PDB entry 3GLF | X-ray diffraction, 3.39 A resolution | chains A and B of the 7 polymer chains in the assembly

Chain A:
Molecule: DNA polymerase III subunit delta
Organism: Escherichia coli
Notes: EC 2.7.7.7
Reference sequence: P28630 (HOLA_ECOLI); residues 1-343 here = UniProt positions 1-343
Chain sequence (343 residues; row label = number of the first residue in the row):
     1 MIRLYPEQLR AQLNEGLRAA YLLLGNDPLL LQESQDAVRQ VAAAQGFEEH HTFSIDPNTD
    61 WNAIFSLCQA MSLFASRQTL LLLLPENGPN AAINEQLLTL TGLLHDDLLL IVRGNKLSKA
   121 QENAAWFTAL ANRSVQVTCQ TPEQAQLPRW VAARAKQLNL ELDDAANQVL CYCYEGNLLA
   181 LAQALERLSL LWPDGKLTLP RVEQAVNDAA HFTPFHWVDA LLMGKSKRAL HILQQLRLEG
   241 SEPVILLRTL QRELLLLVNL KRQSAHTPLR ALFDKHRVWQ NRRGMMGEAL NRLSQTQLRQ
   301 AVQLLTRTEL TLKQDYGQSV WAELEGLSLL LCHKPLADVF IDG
Unresolved in the structure: 334-343
From the paper describing this entry:
  - binding site for the 10-nt DNA strand: Tyr316
  - binding site for the 15-nt DNA strand: Arg248, Arg252, Lys313
  - mutagenesis - R248A (1.3 = 0.3 uM), R252A (Kp = 0.76 + 0.16 uM), K313A (6.1 + 3.0 uM): decreased binding to the 15-nt DNA strand
  - mutagenesis - R299A, R307A: unchanged binding to the 15-nt DNA strand

Chain B:
Molecule: DNA polymerase III subunit tau
Organism: Escherichia coli
Notes: EC 2.7.7.7
Reference sequence: P06710 (DPO3X_ECOLI); residues 1-373 here = UniProt positions 1-373
Chain sequence (395 residues; each row starts with the number of its first residue; numbers below 1 keep their minus sign (Met-21 is residue -21)):
   -21 MGSSHHHHHH SSGLEVLFQG PHMSYQVLAR KWRPQTFADV VGQEHVLTAL ANGLSLGRIH
    39 HAYLFSGTRG VGKTSIARLL AKGLNCETGI TATPCGVCDN CREIEQGRFV DLIEIDAASR
    99 TKVEDTRDLL DNVQYAPARG RFKVYLIDEV HMLSRHSFNA LLKTLEEPPE HVKFLLATTD
   159 PQKLPVTILS RCLQFHLKAL DVEQIRHQLE HILNEEHIAH EPRALQLLAR AAEGSLRDAL
   219 SLTDQAIASG DGQVSTQAVS AMLGTLDDDQ ALSLVEAMVE ANGERVMALI NEAAARGIEW
   279 EALLVEMLGL LHRIAMVQLS PAALGNDMAA IELRMRELAR TIPPTDIQLY YQTLLIGRKE
   339 LPYAPDRRMG VEMTLLRALA FHPRMPLPEP EVPRQ
Unresolved in the structure: -21 to 4, 369-373
Differences from the reference sequence: expression tag (-21 to 0)
Ion coordination: Zn2+: Cys64, Cys73, Cys76, Cys79
Residues lining bound ligands: ADP / beryllium trifluoride: Ala7, Trp10, Arg11, Pro12, Asp17, Val18, Val19, Gln21, Thr46, Arg47, Gly48, Val49, Gly50, Lys51, Thr52, Ser53, Glu127, Thr157, Leu178, Gln186, Leu214, Arg215, Leu218
Curated features (UniProtKB/Swiss-Prot):
  - binding site (ATP): Gly45 to Thr52
  - binding site (Zn(2+)): Cys64, Cys73, Cys76, Cys79
  - mutagenesis: Gly118 (G118D: In dnaX2016(Ts); present in both isoforms, unable to grow at 42 degrees Celsius)
From the paper describing this entry:
  - mutagenesis - T157A: abolished catalytic activity on ATP (citing earlier work)
  - binding site for beryllium trifluoride: Arg169

Chain A / chain B interface:
Residue-residue contacts (41):
  Pro28(A) - Val164(B)  hydrophobic
  Gln32(A) - Thr165(B)
  Gln32(A) - Arg169(B)  hydrogen bond
  Asp36(A) - Arg169(B)  salt bridge
  Leu179(A) - Leu167(B)
  Leu179(A) - Ser168(B)
  Gln183(A) - Leu167(B)  hydrogen bond (side chain-backbone)
  Gln183(A) - Cys170(B)  hydrogen bond (side chain-backbone)
  Gln183(A) - Leu171(B)
  Gln183(A) - Gln172(B)  hydrogen bond (side chain-backbone)
  Glu186(A) - His38(B)  salt bridge
  Glu186(A) - Leu171(B)
  Arg187(A) - Gln172(B)
  Arg187(A) - Phe173(B)
  Ser189(A) - Arg36(B)
  Leu190(A) - Ala27(B)
  Leu190(A) - Asn30(B)
  Leu190(A) - Arg36(B)
  Leu190(A) - His38(B)
  Leu191(A) - His23(B)
  Leu191(A) - Thr26(B)
  Leu191(A) - Ala27(B)
  Leu191(A) - Asn30(B)
  Gln204(A) - Lys176(B)  hydrogen bond (backbone-side chain)
  Val206(A) - Lys176(B)  hydrogen bond (backbone-side chain)
  Asn207(A) - His174(B)
  Asp208(A) - Asn304(B)
  Lys227(A) - Ala300(B)
  Leu230(A) - Ala300(B)
  Leu230(A) - Ala301(B)  hydrophobic
  Gln234(A) - Asn304(B)  hydrogen bond (side chain-backbone)
  Arg237(A) - Asp305(B)  salt bridge
  Leu238(A) - Gln160(B)
  Gln318(A) - Val283(B)
  Ala322(A) - His290(B)  hydrogen bond (backbone-side chain)
  Ala322(A) - Arg291(B)
  Glu325(A) - Arg291(B)  salt bridge
  Glu325(A) - Met294(B)
  Gly326(A) - Met294(B)
  Leu329(A) - Met294(B)  hydrophobic
  Leu329(A) - Leu297(B)  hydrophobic
Also at the interface, not in a pair above, chain A (27 interface residues in all): Pro193, Glu239, His333
Also at the interface, not in a pair above, chain B (30 interface residues in all): Leu34, Glu144, Gly303

Summary:
Chain A and chain B form an interface of 27 and 30 residues respectively; the contacts include 8 hydrogen
bonds and 4 salt bridges. Polar pairs include Asp36(A)-Arg169(B), Glu186(A)-His38(B) and Arg237(A)-Asp305(B).
From the paper: a binding site for the 15-nt DNA strand at Arg248(A), Arg252(A) and Lys313(A); R248A, R252A
and K313A of chain A reduce binding to the 15-nt DNA strand; 6 substitutions were tested in all.
Chain A is DNA polymerase III subunit delta and chain B is DNA polymerase III subunit tau, both from
Escherichia coli; the structure, Crystal Structure of the Ecoli Clamp Loader Bound to Primer-Template DNA, was
determined by X-ray diffraction together with 3GLG, 3GLH and 3GLI from the same study.
